8QOF - chains B and E of the 8 polymer chains in the assembly; structure by electron microscopy, 3.30 A resolution.

# Chain B
Molecule: Serine palmitoyltransferase 1
From: Saccharomyces cerevisiae
Notes: EC 2.3.1.50
Reference sequence: P25045 (LCB1_YEAST); the construct has insertions or renumbered stretches relative to UniProt, so the offset changes along the chain: -21 to -13 = UniProt 1-9; 10-558 = UniProt 10-558
Sequence (580 residues; each row starts with the number of its first residue; numbers below 1 keep their minus sign (Met-21 is residue -21)):
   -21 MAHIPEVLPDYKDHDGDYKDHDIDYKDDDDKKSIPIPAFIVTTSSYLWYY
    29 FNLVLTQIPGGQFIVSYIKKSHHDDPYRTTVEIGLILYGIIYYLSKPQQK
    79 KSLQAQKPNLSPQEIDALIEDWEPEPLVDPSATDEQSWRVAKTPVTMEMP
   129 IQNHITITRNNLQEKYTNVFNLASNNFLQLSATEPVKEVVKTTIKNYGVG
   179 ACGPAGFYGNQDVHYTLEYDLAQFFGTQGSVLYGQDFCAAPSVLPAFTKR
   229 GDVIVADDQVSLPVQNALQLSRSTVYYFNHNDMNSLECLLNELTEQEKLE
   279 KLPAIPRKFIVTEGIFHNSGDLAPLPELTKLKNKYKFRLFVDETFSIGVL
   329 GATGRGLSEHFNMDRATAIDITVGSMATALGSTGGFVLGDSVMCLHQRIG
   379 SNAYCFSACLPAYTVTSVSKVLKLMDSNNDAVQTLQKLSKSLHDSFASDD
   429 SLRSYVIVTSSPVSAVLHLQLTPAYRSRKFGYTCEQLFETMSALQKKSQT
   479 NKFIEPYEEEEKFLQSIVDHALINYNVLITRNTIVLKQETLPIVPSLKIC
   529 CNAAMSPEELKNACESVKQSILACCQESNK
Not modelled in the structure: -21 to 53, 81-87, 554-558
Sequence notes: insertion (-12 to 9)
Residues lining bound ligands: pyridoxal phosphate (PLP): Phe384, Ser385, Ala386
UniProt features mapped onto this chain:
  - modified residue: Thr121 (Phosphothreonine)
From the paper describing this entry:
  - mutagenesis - Y55DEL: decreased binding to ORM2 isoform 1 (chain E)
  - mutagenesis - Y55DEL: increased catalytic activity

# Chain E
Molecule: ORM2 isoform 1
From: Saccharomyces cerevisiae
Reference sequence: A0A6L0ZQC3 (A0A6L0ZQC3_YEASX); residue numbers follow UniProt; this construct covers 1-216
Sequence (216 residues; numbered 1 to 216; the number before each row is that of its first residue):
     1 MIDRTKNESPAFEESPLTPNVSNLKPFPSQSNKISTPVTDHRRRRAAAVI
    51 SHVEQETFEDENDQQMLPNMNATWVDQRGAWLIHIVVIVLLRLFYSLFGS
   101 TPKWTWTLTNMTYIIGFYIMFHLVKGTPFDFNGGAYDNLTMWEQINDETL
   151 YTPTRKFLLIVPIVLFLISNQYYRNDMTLFLSNLAVTVLIGVVPKLGITH
   201 RLRISIPGITGRAQIS
Not modelled in the structure: 1-36, 214-216
Sequence notes: engineered mutation Ala46 (Ser in A0A6L0ZQC3), Ala47 (Ser in A0A6L0ZQC3), Ala48 (Ser in A0A6L0ZQC3)
Residues lining bound ligands:
  - Q7G (2-{[(4-O-alpha-D-glucopyranosyl-alpha-D-glucopyranosyl)oxy]methyl}-4-{[(3beta,9beta,14beta,17beta,25R)-spirost-5-en-3-yl]oxy}butyl 4-O-alpha-D-glucopyranosyl-alpha-D-glucopyranoside): Ile119, Val124, Lys125, Gly126, Asp137
  - WAR (N-[(2S,3S,4R)-1,3,4-tris(oxidanyl)octadecan-2-yl]heptacosanamide): Asn71, Trp74, Ile83, His84, Val87, Leu91, Phe94, Thr112, Tyr113, Gly116, Phe117, Ile119, Met120, Val124, Gly126, Pro128, Met141

# Chain B / chain E interface
Residue-residue contacts (22):
  Arg56(B) - Arg174(E)  hydrogen bond (side chain-backbone)
  Arg56(B) - Asn175(E)
  Arg56(B) - Met177(E)  hydrogen bond
  Thr57(B) - Arg174(E)
  Val59(B) - Leu184(E)  hydrophobic
  Glu60(B) - Asn170(E)  hydrogen bond
  Glu60(B) - Arg174(E)  salt bridge
  Leu63(B) - Ile163(E)
  Leu63(B) - Phe166(E)  hydrophobic
  Ile64(B) - Leu167(E)  hydrophobic
  Tyr66(B) - Leu196(E)
  Tyr70(B) - Leu159(E)  hydrophobic
  Tyr71(B) - Lys156(E)  hydrogen bond (backbone-side chain)
  Ser73(B) - Tyr151(E)
  Gln76(B) - Tyr151(E)
  Gln77(B) - Thr149(E)
  Gln77(B) - Leu150(E)  hydrogen bond (backbone-backbone)
  Gln77(B) - Tyr151(E)
  Lys78(B) - Thr149(E)
  Lys79(B) - Glu56(E)
  Lys79(B) - Glu148(E)
  Ser80(B) - Gln55(E)  hydrogen bond (backbone-side chain)
Interface residues without a listed pair, chain B (16 interface residues in all): Lys74
Interface residues without a listed pair, chain E (24 interface residues in all): Glu61, Pro153, Arg155, Ile160, Phe180, Lys195, Arg201

# In short
Chain B and chain E form an interface of 16 and 24 residues respectively, with 6 hydrogen bonds and 1 salt
bridge. Polar contacts include Glu60(B)-Arg174(E), Arg56(B)-Arg174(E) and Arg56(B)-Met177(E). The paper
reports that Y55DEL of chain B reduces binding to ORM2 isoform 1 (chain E); Y55DEL of chain B increases
catalytic activity.
Here chain B is Serine palmitoyltransferase 1 and chain E is ORM2 isoform 1, both from Saccharomyces
cerevisiae. Entry 8QOF (Cryo-EM structure of the yeast SPT-Orm2-Dimer complex) was determined by electron
microscopy, deposited together with 8QOG.
